Entry 9DWK (electron microscopy, 4.30 A resolution (low resolution: residue-level contacts below are approximate; hydrogen-bond / salt-bridge calls are withheld)); this record covers chains E and I of the 12 polymer chains in the assembly.

# Chain E
Molecule: Histone H3.2
Organism: Homo sapiens
UniProtKB: Q71DI3 (H32_HUMAN); residues 1-135 here correspond to UniProt positions 2-136 (UniProt number = residue number + 1)
Amino-acid sequence (135 residues; each row starts with the number of its first residue):
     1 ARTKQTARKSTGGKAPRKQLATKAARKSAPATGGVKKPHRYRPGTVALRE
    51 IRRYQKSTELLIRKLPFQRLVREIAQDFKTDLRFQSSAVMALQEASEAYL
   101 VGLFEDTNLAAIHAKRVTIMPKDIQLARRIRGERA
Not modelled in the structure: 1-37, 134-135
Differences from the reference sequence: engineered mutation Ala-110 (Cys111 in Q71DI3)
Swiss-Prot annotation at these positions:
  - modified residue: Arg-2 (Asymmetric dimethylarginine), Thr-3 (Phosphothreonine), Lys-4 (Allysine), Gln-5 (5-glutamyl dopamine), Thr-6 (Phosphothreonine), Arg-8 (Citrulline), Lys-9 (N6,N6,N6-trimethyllysine), Ser-10 (ADP-ribosylserine), Thr-11 (Phosphothreonine), Lys-14 (N6-(2-hydroxyisobutyryl)lysine), Arg-17 (Asymmetric dimethylarginine), Lys-18 (N6-(2-hydroxyisobutyryl)lysine), Lys-23 (N6-(2-hydroxyisobutyryl)lysine), Arg-26 (Citrulline), Lys-27 (N6,N6,N6-trimethyllysine), Ser-28 (ADP-ribosylserine), Lys-36 (N6,N6,N6-trimethyllysine), Lys-37 (N6-methyllysine), Tyr-41 (Phosphotyrosine), Lys-56 (N6,N6,N6-trimethyllysine) and 8 more in UniProt
  - lipidation: Lys-18 (N6-decanoyllysine)

# Chain I
Molecule: 601 I strand (damaged strand 1)
Sequence (106 nucleotides; row label = number of the first residue in the row):
     1 ATCGAGAATCCCGGTGCCGAGGCCGCTCAATTGGTCGTAGACAGCTCTAG
    51 CACCGCTTAAACGCACGTACGCGCTGTCCCCCGCGTTTTAACCGCCAAGG
   101 GGATTA
Not modelled in the structure: 1

# Interface between chain E and chain I
Residue-residue contacts - 11 pairs, chain E then chain I:
  Arg-40(E) with DC84(I)
  Tyr-41(E) with DG83(I); DC84(I)
  Arg-42(E) with DG83(I)
  Pro-43(E) with DC82(I); DG83(I)
  Thr-45(E) with DG83(I)
  Val-46(E) with DG83(I)
  Ala-47(E) with DG83(I)
  Leu-65(E) with DA91(I); DC92(I)
Interface residues without a listed pair, chain E (12 interface residues in all): His-39, Gly-44, Arg-63, Lys-64

# In short
The interface between chain E and chain I involves 12 residues on one side and 5 on the other.
Here chain E is Histone H3.2 (Homo sapiens) and chain I is 601 I strand (damaged strand 1). Entry 9DWK (DNA
Polymerase Beta bound to a nucleosome containing a 1-nt gap at SHL-3.5) was determined by electron microscopy.
